PDB entry 1EDB | X-ray diffraction, 2.01 A resolution | chain A

[Chain A]
Protein: Haloalkane dehalogenase
Source organism: Xanthobacter autotrophicus
Notes: EC 3.8.1.5
UniProtKB: P22643 (DHLA_XANAU); residues 1-310 here = UniProt positions 1-310
Amino-acid sequence (310 residues; each row starts with the number of its first residue):
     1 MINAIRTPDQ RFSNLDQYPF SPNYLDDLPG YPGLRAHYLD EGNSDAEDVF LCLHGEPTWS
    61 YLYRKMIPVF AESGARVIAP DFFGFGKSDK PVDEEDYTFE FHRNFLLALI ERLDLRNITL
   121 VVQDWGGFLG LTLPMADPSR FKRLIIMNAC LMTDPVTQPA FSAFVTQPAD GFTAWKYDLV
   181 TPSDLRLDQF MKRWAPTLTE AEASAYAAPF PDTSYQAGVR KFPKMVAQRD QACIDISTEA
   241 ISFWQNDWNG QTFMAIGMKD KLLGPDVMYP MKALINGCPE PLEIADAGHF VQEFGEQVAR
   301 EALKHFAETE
Curated features (UniProtKB/Swiss-Prot):
  - active site: Asp124 (Nucleophile), Asp260 (Proton donor), His289 (Proton acceptor)
  - binding site (chloride): Trp125, Trp175
From the paper describing this entry:
  - binding site for chloride ion: Trp125, Trp175
  - catalytic residues: Asp124, Asp260, His289 (citing earlier work)

[Summary]
Curated annotation (UniProt) lists 3 active-site residues and chloride-binding residues Trp125 and Trp175.
From the paper: catalytic residues Asp124, Asp260 and His289; a binding site for chloride ion at Trp125 and
Trp175.
Chain A is Haloalkane dehalogenase (Xanthobacter autotrophicus); the structure, Crystallographic and
fluorescence studies of the interaction of haloalkane dehalogenase with halide ions: studies with halide ...,
was determined by X-ray diffraction together with 2EDC, 1EDD and 2EDA from the same study.
